Entry 6DZK (electron microscopy, 3.60 A resolution); this record covers chains A and I of the 23 polymer chains in the assembly.

[Chain A]
Molecule: 16S rRNA
Organism: Mycobacterium smegmatis str. MC2 155
Sequence (1511 nucleotides; row label = number of the first residue in the row):
     7 UUUGGAGAGU UUGAUCCUGG CUCAGGACGA ACGCUGGCGG CGUGCUUAAC ACAUGCAAGU
    67 CGAACGGAAA GGCCCUUUCG GGGGUACUCG AGUGGCGAAC GGGUGAGUAA CACGUGGGUG
   127 AUCUGCCCUG CACUUUGGGA UAAGCCUGGG AAACUGGGUC UAAUACCGAA UACACCCUGC
   187 UGGUCGCAUG GCCUGGUAGG GGAAAGCUUU UGCGGUGUGG GAUGGGCCCG CGGCCUAUCA
   247 GCUUGUUGGU GGGGUGAUGG CCUACCAAGG CGACGACGGG UAGCCGGCCU GAGAGGGUGA
   307 CCGGCCACAC UGGGACUGAG AUACGGCCCA GACUCCUACG GGAGGCAGCA GUGGGGAAUA
   367 UUGCACAAUG GGCGCAAGCC UGAUGCAGCG ACGCCGCGUG AGGGAUGACG GCCUUCGGGU
   427 UGUAAACCUC UUUCAGCACA GACGAAGCGC AAGUGACGGU AUGUGCAGAA GAAGGACCGG
   487 CCAACUACGU GCCAGCAGCC GCGGUAAUAC GUAGGGUCCG AGCGUUGUCC GGAAUUACUG
   547 GGCGUAAAGA GCUCGUAGGU GGUUUGUCGC GUUGUUCGUG AAAACUCACA GCUUAACUGU
   607 GGGCGUGCGG GCGAUACGGG CAGACUAGAG UACUGCAGGG GAGACUGGAA UUCCUGGUGU
   667 AGCGGUGGAA UGCGCAGAUA UCAGGAGGAA CACCGGUGGC GAAGGCGGGU CUCUGGGCAG
   727 UAACUGACGC UGAGGAGCGA AAGCGUGGGG AGCGAACAGG AUUAGAUACC CUGGUAGUCC
   787 ACGCCGUAAA CGGUGGGUAC UAGGUGUGGG UUUCCUUCCU UGGGAUCCGU GCCGUAGCUA
   847 ACGCAUUAAG UACCCCGCCU GGGGAGUACG GCCGCAAGGC UAAAACUCAA AGGAAUUGAC
   907 GGGGGCCCGC ACAAGCGGCG GAGCAUGUGG AUUAAUUCGA UGCAACGCGA AGAACCUUAC
   967 CUGGGUUUGA CAUGCACAGG ACGCCGGCAG AGAUGUCGGU UCCCUUGUGG CCUGUGUGCA
  1027 GGUGGUGCAU GGCUGUCGUC AGCUCGUGUC GUGAGAUGUU GGGUUAAGUC CCGCAACGAG
  1087 CGCAACCCUU GUCUCAUGUU GCCAGCACGU UAUGGUGGGG ACUCGUGAGA GACUGCCGGG
  1147 GUCAACUCGG AGGAAGGUGG GGAUGACGUC AAGUCAUCAU GCCCCUUAUG UCCAGGGCUU
  1207 CACACAUGCU ACAAUGGCCG GUACAAAGGG CUGCGAUGCC GUGAGGUGGA GCGAAUCCUU
  1267 UCAAAGCCGG UCUCAGUUCG GAUCGGGGUC UGCAACUCGA CCCCGUGAAG UCGGAGUCGC
  1327 UAGUAAUCGC AGAUCAGCAA CGCUGCGGUG AAUACGUUCC CGGGCCUUGU ACACACCGCC
  1387 CGUCACGUCA UGAAAGUCGG UAACACCCGA AGCCGGUGGC CUAACCCUUG UGGAGGGAGC
  1447 CGUCGAAGGU GGGAUCGGCG AUUGGGACGA AGUCGUAACA AGGUAGCCGU ACCGGAAGGU
  1507 GCGGCUGGAU C

[Chain I]
Molecule: 30S ribosomal protein S9
Organism: Mycobacterium smegmatis (strain ATCC 700084 / mc(2)155)
Reference sequence: A0QSP9 (RS9_MYCS2); residue numbers follow UniProt; this construct covers 1-150
Sequence (150 residues; numbered 1 to 150; the number before each row is that of its first residue):
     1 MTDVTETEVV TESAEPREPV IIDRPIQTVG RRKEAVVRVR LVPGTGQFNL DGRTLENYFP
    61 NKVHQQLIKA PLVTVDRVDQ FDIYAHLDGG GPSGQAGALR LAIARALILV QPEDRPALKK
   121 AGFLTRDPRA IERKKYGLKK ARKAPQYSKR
Not modelled in the structure: 1-24

[Chain A / chain I interface]
Residue-residue contacts (94; chain A residue first):
  G924(A) - Gln146(I)  base contact
  C925(A) - Gln146(I)  hydrogen bond to the sugar
  G948(A) - Lys149(I)  hydrogen bond to the sugar
  G948(A) - Arg150(I)  sugar contact
  C949(A) - Tyr147(I)  hydrogen bond to the sugar
  A950(A) - Tyr147(I)  phosphate contact
  A951(A) - Arg150(I)  hydrogen bond to the base
  C952(A) - Arg150(I)  hydrogen bond to the base
  G1097(A) - Arg126(I)  hydrogen bond to the phosphate
  U1098(A) - Arg31(I)  salt bridge to the phosphate
  U1098(A) - Arg105(I)  phosphate contact
  U1098(A) - Arg126(I)  salt bridge to the phosphate
  C1099(A) - Arg31(I)  salt bridge to the phosphate
  C1099(A) - Arg105(I)  salt bridge to the phosphate
  C1108(A) - Arg38(I)  hydrogen bond to the sugar
  C1109(A) - Arg38(I)  salt bridge to the phosphate
  A1110(A) - Arg40(I)  hydrogen bond to the sugar
  A1127(A) - Gln27(I)  hydrogen bond to the sugar
  C1128(A) - Gln27(I)  sugar contact
  C1128(A) - Arg38(I)  hydrogen bond to the base
  U1129(A) - Val29(I)  phosphate contact
  U1129(A) - Arg38(I)  hydrogen bond to the base
  C1130(A) - Arg31(I)  phosphate contact
  G1158(A) - Lys119(I)  salt bridge to the phosphate
  G1159(A) - Arg115(I)  salt bridge to the phosphate
  G1159(A) - Lys119(I)  salt bridge to the phosphate
  A1160(A) - Arg115(I)  salt bridge to the phosphate
  A1160(A) - Thr125(I)  hydrogen bond to the phosphate
  A1161(A) - Thr125(I)  hydrogen bond to the phosphate
  G1166(A) - Glu132(I)  sugar contact
  G1167(A) - Glu132(I)  hydrogen bond to the sugar
  G1168(A) - Arg133(I)  hydrogen bond to the sugar
  G1168(A) - Lys135(I)  salt bridge to the phosphate
  A1169(A) - Tyr136(I)  hydrogen bond to the phosphate
  A1212(A) - Ser148(I)  hydrogen bond to the phosphate
  U1213(A) - Gln146(I)  phosphate contact
  U1213(A) - Ser148(I)  hydrogen bond to the phosphate
  G1214(A) - Lys139(I)  salt bridge to the phosphate
  G1214(A) - Pro145(I)  phosphate contact
  G1214(A) - Gln146(I)  hydrogen bond to the phosphate
  A1229(A) - Arg53(I)  sugar contact
  C1230(A) - Gly89(I)  sugar contact
  C1230(A) - Gly90(I)  sugar contact
  C1230(A) - Gln95(I)  hydrogen bond to the sugar
  A1231(A) - Gly89(I)  phosphate contact
  A1231(A) - Gly90(I)  sugar contact
  A1232(A) - Glu34(I)  sugar contact
  C1273(A) - Pro60(I)  sugar contact
  C1324(A) - Pro145(I)  sugar contact
  C1324(A) - Gln146(I)  sugar contact
  C1324(A) - Tyr147(I)  hydrogen bond to the sugar
  G1325(A) - Lys143(I)  sugar contact
  G1325(A) - Ala144(I)  sugar contact
  C1326(A) - Arg142(I)  sugar contact
  U1327(A) - Arg142(I)  salt bridge to the phosphate
  A1328(A) - Arg142(I)  sugar contact
  G1329(A) - Arg32(I)  hydrogen bond to the base
  G1329(A) - Asp127(I)  base contact
  G1329(A) - Arg129(I)  base contact
  G1329(A) - Ala130(I)  sugar contact
  G1329(A) - Ile131(I)  sugar contact
  U1330(A) - Ile131(I)  phosphate contact
  U1330(A) - Glu132(I)  hydrogen bond to the phosphate
  U1330(A) - Arg142(I)  sugar contact
  A1331(A) - Lys140(I)  phosphate contact
  A1331(A) - Ala141(I)  phosphate contact
  A1331(A) - Arg142(I)  hydrogen bond to the phosphate
  A1332(A) - Lys140(I)  salt bridge to the phosphate
  A1332(A) - Lys143(I)  salt bridge to the phosphate
  U1333(A) - Lys143(I)  salt bridge to the phosphate
  C1349(A) - Lys139(I)  phosphate contact
  U1350(A) - Lys134(I)  salt bridge to the phosphate
  U1350(A) - Tyr136(I)  phosphate contact
  U1350(A) - Gly137(I)  phosphate contact
  U1350(A) - Leu138(I)  phosphate contact
  G1351(A) - Arg133(I)  salt bridge to the phosphate
  G1351(A) - Lys134(I)  salt bridge to the phosphate
  G1351(A) - Lys135(I)  phosphate contact
  G1351(A) - Tyr136(I)  phosphate contact
  C1352(A) - Arg133(I)  phosphate contact
  C1352(A) - Lys134(I)  hydrogen bond to the phosphate
  G1353(A) - Ile131(I)  phosphate contact
  G1354(A) - Lys33(I)  phosphate contact
  G1354(A) - Gly90(I)  phosphate contact
  G1354(A) - Gly91(I)  phosphate contact
  G1354(A) - Ile131(I)  phosphate contact
  U1355(A) - Lys33(I)  salt bridge to the phosphate
  U1355(A) - Gly91(I)  phosphate contact
  U1355(A) - Pro92(I)  phosphate contact
  U1355(A) - Ser93(I)  hydrogen bond to the phosphate
  U1355(A) - Gly94(I)  hydrogen bond to the phosphate
  G1356(A) - Lys33(I)  base contact
  G1356(A) - His64(I)  salt bridge to the phosphate
  G1356(A) - Ser93(I)  hydrogen bond to the phosphate
Other interface residues (no listed pair), chain A (53 interface residues in all): U1096, G1111
Other interface residues (no listed pair), chain I (53 interface residues in all): Thr28, Val36, Tyr58, His86, Asp88, Leu124, Pro128

[In short]
Chain A and chain I each contribute 53 residues to their interface, with 28 hydrogen bonds and 20 salt
bridges. Polar pairs include A951(A)-Arg150(I), C952(A)-Arg150(I) and C1128(A)-Arg38(I).
Here chain A is 16S rRNA (Mycobacterium smegmatis str. MC2 155) and chain I is 30S ribosomal protein S9
(Mycobacterium smegmatis (strain ATCC 700084 / mc(2)155)). Entry 6DZK (Cryo-EM Structure of Mycobacterium
smegmatis C(minus) 30S ribosomal subunit with MPY) was determined by electron microscopy (same publication as
6DZP and 6DZI).
